7VII - chains I and J of the 14 polymer chains in the assembly; structure by electron microscopy, 5.60 A resolution (low resolution: residue-level contacts below are approximate; hydrogen-bond / salt-bridge calls are withheld).

[Chain I (and J)]
Protein: Capsid decoration protein
Organism: Escherichia phage lambda
Notes: chain J of this document is another copy of the same molecule, construct and numbering; everything in this record applies to it too
UniProtKB: P03712 (DECO_LAMBD); residue numbers follow UniProt; this construct covers 1-110
Sequence (110 residues; each row starts with the number of its first residue):
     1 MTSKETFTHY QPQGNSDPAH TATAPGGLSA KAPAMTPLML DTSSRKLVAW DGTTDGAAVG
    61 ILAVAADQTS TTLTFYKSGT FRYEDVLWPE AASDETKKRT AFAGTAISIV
Unresolved in the structure: 1

[Chain I / chain J interface]
Pairs across the interface (7):
  D17(I) with H20(J); K77(J)
  T100(I) with R45(J)
  A103(I) with R45(J)
  G104(I) with V59(J)
  S108(I) with A22(J)
  I109(I) with T23(J)
Other interface residues (no listed pair), chain I (15 interface residues in all): N15, P18, T80, T96, K97, R99, A101, A106, V110
Other interface residues (no listed pair), chain J (12 interface residues in all): T21, P25, L40, S44, K46, T105

[Overview]
The interface between chain I and chain J involves 15 residues on one side and 12 on the other.
Chain I and chain J are both Capsid decoration protein (Escherichia phage lambda); the structure, cryoEM
structure of bacteriophage lambda capsid at 5.6 Angstrom, was determined by electron microscopy, deposited
together with 7VI9, 7VIA and 7VIK.
